PDB entry 7JTV | X-ray diffraction, 2.45 A resolution | chains B and E

Chain B:
Molecule: Immunomodulating metalloprotease
Organism: Pseudomonas aeruginosa
Notes: EC 3.4.24.-
UniProt: Q9I5W4 (IMPA_PSEAE); residues 42-923 here = UniProt positions 42-923
Chain sequence (885 residues; each row starts with the number of its first residue):
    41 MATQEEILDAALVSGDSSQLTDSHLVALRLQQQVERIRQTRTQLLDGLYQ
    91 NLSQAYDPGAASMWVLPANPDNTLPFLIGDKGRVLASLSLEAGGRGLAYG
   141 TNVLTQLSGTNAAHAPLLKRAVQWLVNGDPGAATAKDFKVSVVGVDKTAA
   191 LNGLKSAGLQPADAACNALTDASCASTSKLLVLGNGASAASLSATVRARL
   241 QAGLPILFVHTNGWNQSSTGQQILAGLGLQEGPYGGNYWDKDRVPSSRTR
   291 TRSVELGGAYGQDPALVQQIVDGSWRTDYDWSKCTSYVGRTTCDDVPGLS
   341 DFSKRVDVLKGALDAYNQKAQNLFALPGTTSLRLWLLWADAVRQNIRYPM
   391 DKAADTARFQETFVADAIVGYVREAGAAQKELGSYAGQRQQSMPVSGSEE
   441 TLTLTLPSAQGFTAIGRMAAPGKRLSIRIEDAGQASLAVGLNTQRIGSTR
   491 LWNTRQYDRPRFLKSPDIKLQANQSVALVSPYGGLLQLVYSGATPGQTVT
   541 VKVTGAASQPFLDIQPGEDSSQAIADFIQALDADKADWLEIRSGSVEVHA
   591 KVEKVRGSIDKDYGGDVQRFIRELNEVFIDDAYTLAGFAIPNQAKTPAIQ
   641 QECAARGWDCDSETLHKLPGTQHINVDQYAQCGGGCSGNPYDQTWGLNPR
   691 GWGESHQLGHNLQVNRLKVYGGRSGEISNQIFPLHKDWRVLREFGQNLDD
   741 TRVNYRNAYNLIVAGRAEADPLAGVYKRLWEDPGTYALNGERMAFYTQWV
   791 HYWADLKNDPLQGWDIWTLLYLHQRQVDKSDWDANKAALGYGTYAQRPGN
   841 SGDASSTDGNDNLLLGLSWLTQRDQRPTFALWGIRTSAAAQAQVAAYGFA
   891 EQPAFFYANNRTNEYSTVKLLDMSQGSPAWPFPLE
Unresolved in the structure: 924-925
Sequence notes: initiating methionine (41); engineered mutation Gln-697 (Glu in Q9I5W4); expression tag (924-925)
UniProt features mapped onto this chain:
  - binding site (Zn(2+)): His-696, His-700
Disulfide bonds: Cys-206/Cys-214, Cys-324/Cys-333, Cys-643/Cys-650, Cys-672/Cys-676
Bound ions: Zn2+: His-696, His-700, Glu-716
What the authors report for this chain:
  - binding site for 2-acetamido-2-deoxy-alpha-D-galactopyranose: Tyr-274
  - binding site for beta-D-galactopyranose: Tyr-274

Chain E:
Molecule: Glu-ala-pro-ser-ala
Chain sequence (15 residues; numbered 1 to 15; the number before each row is that of its first residue):
     1 GAEAEAPSAVPDAAG
Unresolved in the structure: 1-4, 10-15
Covalent attachments: glycan linked to Ser-8

Interface between chain B and chain E:
Pairs across the interface (9):
  Trp-254(B) / Glu-5(E)
  Trp-254(B) / Ala-6(E)
  Trp-254(B) / Pro-7(E)
  Tyr-274(B) / Pro-7(E)
  Tyr-274(B) / Ser-8(E)  hydrogen bond (side chain-backbone)
  Gly-275(B) / Pro-7(E)
  Tyr-278(B) / Ala-6(E)
  Tyr-278(B) / Pro-7(E)
  Trp-279(B) / Pro-7(E)  hydrophobic
Other interface residues (no listed pair), chain E (5 interface residues in all): Ala-9
The authors on this interface:
  - residue pairs: Trp-254(B)/Pro-7(E), Trp-254(B)/Glu-5(E) (water-mediated contact), Tyr-274(B)/Ser-8(E) (hydrogen bond)

Overview:
Chain B and chain E each contribute 5 residues to their interface, with 1 hydrogen bond. The hydrogen-bonded
pair is Tyr-274(B)/Ser-8(E). The authors report a contact between Trp-254(B) and Pro-7(E); a water-mediated
contact between Trp-254(B) and Glu-5(E); a hydrogen bond between Tyr-274(B) and Ser-8(E). The paper reports a
binding site for 2-acetamido-2-deoxy-alpha-D-galactopyranose at Tyr-274(B); a binding site for
beta-D-galactopyranose at Tyr-274(B).
Chain B is Immunomodulating metalloprotease (Pseudomonas aeruginosa) and chain E is Glu-ala-pro-ser-ala; the
structure, Structure of IMPa from Pseudomonas aeruginosa in complex with an O-glycopeptide, was determined by
X-ray diffraction.
